PDB entry 9Q98 | electron microscopy, 8.30 A resolution (very low resolution: no residue pairs are listed; an interface is given only as per-side residue counts) | chains 5 and 6 of the 14 polymer chains in the assembly

# Chain 5 (and 6)
Name: Psp operon transcriptional activator
Source organism: Escherichia coli K-12
Notes: chain 6 of this document is another copy of the same molecule, construct and numbering; everything in this record applies to it too
Reference sequence: P37344 (PSPF_ECOLI); residue numbers follow UniProt; this construct covers 1-259
Chain sequence (259 residues; each row starts with the number of its first residue):
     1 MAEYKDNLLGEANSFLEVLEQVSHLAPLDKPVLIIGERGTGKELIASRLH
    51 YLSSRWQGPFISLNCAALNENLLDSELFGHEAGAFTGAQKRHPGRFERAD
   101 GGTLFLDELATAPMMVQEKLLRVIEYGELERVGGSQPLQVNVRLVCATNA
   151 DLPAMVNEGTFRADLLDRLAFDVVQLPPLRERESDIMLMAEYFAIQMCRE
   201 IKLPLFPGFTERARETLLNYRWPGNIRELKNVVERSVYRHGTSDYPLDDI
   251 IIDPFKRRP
Not modelled in the structure: 1-2, 259
Ligand contacts:
  - ADP (adenosine-5'-diphosphate): Asn7, Leu8, Gly39, Thr40, Gly41, Lys42, Glu43, Leu44, Asp107, Ile226, Arg227
  - aluminium fluoride (AF3): Glu37, Arg38, Gly39, Thr40, Gly41, Ile226
Curated features (UniProtKB/Swiss-Prot):
  - binding site (ATP): Gly36 to Glu43, Ala99 to Glu108
Reported in the primary citation:
  - catalytic residues: Asn64, Asp107, Glu108, Arg162, Arg168 (citing earlier work)

# How chain 5 and chain 6 interact
At this resolution (8 A) residue pairs are not listed: 11 residues of chain 5 and 13 of chain 6 lie at the interface.

# In short
11 residues of chain 5 and 13 residues of chain 6 are in contact. Ligands of chain 5: ADP and aluminium
fluoride. From UniProt: 18 ATP-binding residues on chain 5. The paper reports catalytic residues Asn64(5),
Asp107(5) and Glu108(5) among others.
Chain 5 and chain 6 are both Psp operon transcriptional activator (Escherichia coli K-12); the structure,
CryoEM structure of bacterial transcription intermediate complex mediated by activator PspF containing nifH
promoter DNA containing ..., was determined by electron microscopy together with 9Q91, 9Q92, 9Q93, 9Q94, 9Q95,
9Q96 and 9Q97 from the same study.
